4M40 - chains C and D of the 6 polymer chains in the assembly; structure by X-ray diffraction, 3.54 A resolution.

# Chain C
Protein: Hemagglutinin HA1
Source organism: Influenza B virus
Notes: fragment: Hemagglutinin HA1
UniProtKB: A3DQM7 (A3DQM7_9INFB); the construct lacks a stretch of the UniProt sequence, so the offset changes along the chain: 1-163 = UniProt 16-178; 164-344 = UniProt 181-361
Amino-acid sequence (346 residues; numbered 1 to 344 plus 2 insertion-coded residues; the number before each row is that of its first residue; a row labelled like 163A-163B holds insertion residues (163A, then the next letters in order)):
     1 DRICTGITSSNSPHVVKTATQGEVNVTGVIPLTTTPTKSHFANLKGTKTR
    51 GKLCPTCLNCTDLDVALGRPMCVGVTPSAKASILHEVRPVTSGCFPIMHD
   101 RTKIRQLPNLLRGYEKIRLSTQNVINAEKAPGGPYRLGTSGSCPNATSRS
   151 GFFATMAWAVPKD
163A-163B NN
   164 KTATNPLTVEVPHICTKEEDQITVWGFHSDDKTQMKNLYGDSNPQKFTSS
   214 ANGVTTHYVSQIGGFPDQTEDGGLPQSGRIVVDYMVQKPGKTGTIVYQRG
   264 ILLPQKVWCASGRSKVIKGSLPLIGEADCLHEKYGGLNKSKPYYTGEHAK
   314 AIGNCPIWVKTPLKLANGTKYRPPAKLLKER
Unresolved in the structure: 342-344
Cystine bridges: Cys54-Cys57, Cys60-Cys72, Cys94-Cys143, Cys178-Cys272, Cys292-Cys318
Covalently attached groups: N-acetylglucosamine (NAG) linked to Asn25, Asn59, Asn145, Asn163B, Asn301, Asn330
What the authors report for this chain:
  - self-association interface (contacts with another copy of this molecule); pairs are residue here / residue on that copy: Asn168-Asn206 (hydrogen bond)

# Chain D
Protein: Hemagglutinin HA2
Source organism: Influenza B virus
Notes: fragment: Hemagglutinin HA2
UniProtKB: A3DQM7 (A3DQM7_9INFB); residues 1-176 here correspond to UniProt positions 362-537 (UniProt number = residue number + 361)
Amino-acid sequence (182 residues; numbered 1 to 182; the number before each row is that of its first residue):
     1 GFFGAIAGFLEGGWEGMIAGWHGYTSHGAHGVAVAADLKSTQEAINKITK
    51 NLNSLSELEVKNLQRLSGAMDELHNEILELDEKVDDLRADTISSQIELAV
   101 LLSNEGIINSEDEHLLALERKLKKMLGPSAVDIGNGCFETKHKCNQTCLD
   151 RIAAGTFNAGEFSLPTFDSLNITAASGALVPR
Unresolved in the structure: 1, 172-182
Sequence notes: expression tag (177-182)
Cystine bridges: Cys144-Cys148
Covalently attached groups: N-acetylglucosamine (NAG) linked to Asn145

# How chain C and chain D interact
Residue-residue contacts (134):
  Asp1(C) - His27(D)
  Asp1(C) - Gly28(D)
  Asp1(C) - His30(D)  salt bridge
  Asp1(C) - Phe138(D)
  Asp1(C) - Glu139(D)
  Asp1(C) - Thr140(D)  hydrogen bond (backbone-side chain)
  Asp1(C) - His142(D)  hydrogen bond (backbone-backbone)
  Asp1(C) - Lys143(D)
  Asp1(C) - Cys144(D)  hydrogen bond (side chain-backbone)
  Arg2(C) - Thr25(D)
  Arg2(C) - Ser26(D)
  Arg2(C) - His27(D)  hydrogen bond (backbone-backbone)
  Arg2(C) - Ile133(D)
  Arg2(C) - Phe138(D)
  Arg2(C) - Glu139(D)  salt bridge
  Ile3(C) - Thr25(D)
  Ile3(C) - Leu122(D)  hydrophobic
  Ile3(C) - Gly136(D)
  Ile3(C) - Cys137(D)
  Ile3(C) - Phe138(D)  hydrogen bond (backbone-backbone)
  Ile3(C) - Cys144(D)  hydrophobic
  Ile3(C) - Ile152(D)  hydrophobic
  Cys4(C) - Tyr24(D)
  Cys4(C) - Thr25(D)  hydrogen bond (backbone-backbone)
  Cys4(C) - Gly136(D)
  Cys4(C) - Cys137(D)  disulfide
  Thr5(C) - Gly23(D)
  Thr5(C) - Tyr24(D)
  Thr5(C) - Leu115(D)
  Thr5(C) - Leu118(D)
  Thr5(C) - Glu119(D)
  Thr5(C) - Gly136(D)  hydrogen bond (backbone-backbone)
  Gly6(C) - Met17(D)
  Gly6(C) - His22(D)
  Gly6(C) - Gly23(D)  hydrogen bond (backbone-backbone)
  Gly6(C) - Leu115(D)
  Ile7(C) - Gly13(D)
  Ile7(C) - Trp14(D)  hydrogen bond (backbone-backbone)
  Ile7(C) - Trp21(D)
  Ile7(C) - His22(D)
  Ile7(C) - Leu115(D)  hydrophobic
  Thr8(C) - Trp14(D)  hydrogen bond (side chain-backbone)
  Thr8(C) - Met17(D)  hydrogen bond (side chain-backbone)
  Thr8(C) - Gly20(D)
  Thr8(C) - Trp21(D)  hydrogen bond (backbone-backbone)
  Ser9(C) - Gly13(D)
  Ser9(C) - Trp14(D)  hydrogen bond (backbone-backbone)
  Ser9(C) - Glu15(D)
  Val16(C) - Asn104(D)
  Lys17(C) - Leu101(D)
  Lys17(C) - Asn104(D)
  Thr18(C) - Leu101(D)
  Thr18(C) - Glu105(D)
  Thr18(C) - Ile108(D)
  Ala19(C) - Leu101(D)
  Ala19(C) - Glu105(D)  hydrogen bond (backbone-side chain)
  Thr20(C) - Glu105(D)  hydrogen bond
  Gln21(C) - Ile108(D)
  Gln21(C) - Asn109(D)
  Ile30(C) - Ile48(D)  hydrophobic
  Leu32(C) - Leu52(D)  hydrophobic
  Leu32(C) - Val100(D)  hydrophobic
  Leu84(C) - Arg65(D)
  Arg88(C) - Glu72(D)  salt bridge
  Lys103(C) - Leu73(D)
  Gln106(C) - Met70(D)
  Gln106(C) - Asp71(D)
  Gln106(C) - Glu72(D)
  Asn109(C) - Met70(D)
  Leu110(C) - Met70(D)
  Gly113(C) - Ser67(D)  hydrogen bond (backbone-side chain)
  Arg276(C) - Ser67(D)
  Ser277(C) - Ser67(D)  hydrogen bond (backbone-side chain)
  Lys278(C) - Asn62(D)  hydrogen bond
  Lys278(C) - Gln64(D)
  Val279(C) - Gln64(D)
  Val279(C) - Arg65(D)  hydrogen bond (backbone-backbone)
  Ile280(C) - Gln64(D)
  Pro305(C) - Ser56(D)
  Tyr306(C) - Leu55(D)  hydrogen bond (side chain-backbone)
  Tyr306(C) - Ile96(D)
  His311(C) - Leu63(D)
  His311(C) - Asp85(D)
  His311(C) - Ala89(D)
  Lys313(C) - Leu63(D)
  Lys313(C) - Gln64(D)  hydrogen bond (side chain-backbone)
  Lys313(C) - Arg65(D)
  Lys313(C) - Asp81(D)  salt bridge
  Lys313(C) - Asp85(D)  salt bridge
  Ala314(C) - Asn62(D)
  Ala314(C) - Leu63(D)  hydrogen bond (backbone-backbone)
  Ile315(C) - Asn62(D)
  Ile315(C) - Gln64(D)
  Gly316(C) - Asn62(D)  hydrogen bond (backbone-side chain)
  Ile320(C) - Leu58(D)
  Ile320(C) - Val60(D)  hydrophobic
  Ile320(C) - Ile92(D)  hydrophobic
  Ile320(C) - Ile96(D)  hydrophobic
  Trp321(C) - Ala89(D)
  Trp321(C) - Ser93(D)
  Val322(C) - Ser93(D)
  Val322(C) - Ile96(D)  hydrophobic
  Lys323(C) - Ser93(D)  hydrogen bond (backbone-side chain)
  Lys323(C) - Glu97(D)
  Leu326(C) - Ile96(D)  hydrophobic
  Leu326(C) - Glu97(D)
  Lys327(C) - Val100(D)
  Lys327(C) - Asn104(D)  hydrogen bond (backbone-side chain)
  Leu328(C) - Ile48(D)
  Leu328(C) - Leu52(D)
  Leu328(C) - Leu55(D)  hydrophobic
  Leu328(C) - Ser103(D)
  Leu328(C) - Asn104(D)
  Ala329(C) - Ile48(D)
  Ala329(C) - Asn104(D)  hydrogen bond (backbone-side chain)
  Asn330(C) - Trp21(D)
  Asn330(C) - Ile48(D)
  Gly331(C) - Trp21(D)
  Thr332(C) - Trp21(D)
  Thr332(C) - Glu111(D)
  Lys333(C) - Glu111(D)  hydrogen bond (backbone-side chain)
  Arg335(C) - Leu10(D)  hydrogen bond (side chain-backbone)
  Arg335(C) - Glu11(D)  hydrogen bond (side chain-backbone)
  Arg335(C) - Gly12(D)
  Arg335(C) - Gly13(D)
  Arg335(C) - Asp112(D)  salt bridge
  Pro336(C) - Glu11(D)
  Pro336(C) - Gly12(D)
  Pro336(C) - Gly13(D)  hydrogen bond (backbone-backbone)
  Pro337(C) - Gly13(D)
  Pro337(C) - Glu15(D)
  Ala338(C) - Gly13(D)  hydrogen bond (backbone-backbone)
  Ala338(C) - Trp14(D)
  Leu340(C) - Val32(D)  hydrophobic
Also at the interface, not in a pair above, chain C (60 interface residues in all): Val24, Val26, Tyr247, Lys281, Glu295, Cys318, Thr324
Also at the interface, not in a pair above, chain D (69 interface residues in all): Ala29, Asn51, Gly68, Ile107, Leu126, Leu149
Disulfides between the chains: Cys4(C)-Cys137(D)

# Summary
60 residues of chain C and 69 residues of chain D are in contact; the contacts include 1 disulfide bond, 31
hydrogen bonds and 6 salt bridges. Among the polar pairs are Asp1(C)-His30(D), Arg2(C)-Glu139(D) and
Arg88(C)-Glu72(D). The paper reports a self-association interface involving Asn168(C).
Here chain C is Hemagglutinin HA1 and chain D is Hemagglutinin HA2, both from Influenza B virus. Entry 4M40
(Crystal structure of hemagglutinin of influenza virus B/Yamanashi/166/1998) was determined by X-ray
diffraction together with 4M44 from the same study.
